Entry 6OAN (X-ray diffraction, 2.90 A resolution); this record covers chains A and B.

[Chain A]
Name: Duffy binding surface protein region II
Organism: Plasmodium vivax
UniProtKB: B7T089 (B7T089_PLAVI); residues 211-525 here correspond to UniProt positions 59-373 (UniProt number = residue number - 152)
Sequence (315 residues; row label = number of the first residue in the row):
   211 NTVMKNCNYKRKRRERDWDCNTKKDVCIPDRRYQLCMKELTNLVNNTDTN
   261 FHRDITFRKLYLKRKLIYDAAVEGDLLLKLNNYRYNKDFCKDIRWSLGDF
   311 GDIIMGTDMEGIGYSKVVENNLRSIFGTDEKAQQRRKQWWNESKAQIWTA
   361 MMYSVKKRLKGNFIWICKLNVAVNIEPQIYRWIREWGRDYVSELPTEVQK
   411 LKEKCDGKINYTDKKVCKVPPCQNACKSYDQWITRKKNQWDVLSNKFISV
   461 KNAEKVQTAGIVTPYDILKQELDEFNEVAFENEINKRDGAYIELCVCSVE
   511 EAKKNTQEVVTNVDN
Unresolved in the structure: 211-215, 255-263, 414-431, 464-468, 502-525
Cystine bridges: Cys217-Cys246, Cys230-Cys237, Cys300-Cys377
Reported in the primary citation:
  - mutagenesis - F267A/Y271A/R274A/Y278A, Y363A/K367A/K370A: abolished binding to Antibody 053054 single chain variable fragment (chain B)
  - mutagenesis - T257G/D258G/T259S/N260G/F261G/H262S, R263S, R263S/N372K, L288F, E352A/Q356A, T359R, N372K, I374M: unchanged binding to Antibody 053054 single chain variable fragment (chain B)

[Chain B]
Name: Antibody 053054 single chain variable fragment
Organism: Homo sapiens
Notes: antibody fragment or engineered binder
Sequence (266 residues; each row starts with the number of its first residue):
     1 MVHSQVQLQESGPGLVKPSQTLSLTCNVSGDSINSGDYYWIWIRQPPGKG
    51 LEWIGNIYYSGTAYYNPSLKTRLIISIDTSTNQFSLKVTSVTAADTAIYY
   101 CARASTTVVSPWLDPWGQGTLVTVSSAGGGGSGGGGSGGGGSSVTSYELT
   151 QPSSVAVAPGQTARIPCGGDNIESKGVHWYQQKPGQAPVLVVYDDHDRPS
   201 GIPERFSGSNSGNTATLTVSRVEAGDEADYYCQVWDTSSEHPVFGGGTKL
   251 TVLGQPKAAPSVTLFP
Unresolved in the structure: 1-5, 125-145, 256-266
Cystine bridges: Cys26-Cys101, Cys167-Cys232

[How chain A and chain B interact]
Residue-residue contacts (47; chain A residue first):
  Asp264(A) with Ser60(B), hydrogen bond; Thr62(B), hydrogen bond
  Thr266(A) with Tyr58(B); Tyr59(B); Ser60(B)
  Phe267(A) with Thr62(B); Tyr64(B), hydrophobic
  Leu270(A) with Tyr39(B), hydrophobic; Tyr58(B), hydrophobic; Thr106(B)
  Tyr271(A) with Ser238(B), hydrogen bond (side chain-backbone); Glu240(B)
  Lys273(A) with Thr106(B), hydrogen bond (side chain-backbone); Thr107(B)
  Arg274(A) with Tyr39(B); Thr106(B), hydrogen bond (side chain-backbone); Val108(B), hydrogen bond (side chain-backbone); Val109(B); Pro111(B); Trp235(B); Glu240(B), salt bridge
  Lys275(A) with Thr237(B), hydrogen bond (side chain-backbone); Ser238(B)
  Ile277(A) with Thr106(B); Val109(B), hydrophobic
  Tyr278(A) with Val109(B); Trp235(B); Thr237(B); Glu240(B), hydrogen bond
  Ala281(A) with Val109(B), hydrophobic
  Gln356(A) with Thr107(B)
  Ala360(A) with Val109(B), hydrophobic
  Tyr363(A) with Val109(B), hydrophobic; Ser110(B); Gly176(B); Asp194(B), hydrogen bond
  Lys366(A) with Asp194(B), salt bridge; His196(B), hydrogen bond (backbone-side chain); Asp197(B), salt bridge
  Lys367(A) with Glu173(B), hydrogen bond (side chain-backbone); Lys175(B), hydrogen bond (side chain-backbone); Gly176(B); Asp195(B), salt bridge; His196(B), hydrogen bond (backbone-side chain); Asn210(B)
  Leu369(A) with His196(B), hydrogen bond (backbone-side chain)
  Lys370(A) with His196(B)
Interface residues without a listed pair, chain A (20 interface residues in all): Arg368, Gly371
Interface residues without a listed pair, chain B (25 interface residues in all): Tyr193
Interface features reported in the paper:
  - epitope / paratope residues, chain A: Asp264(A), Phe267(A), Tyr271(A), Tyr278(A), Gln356(A), Tyr363(A), Lys367(A), Lys370(A)
  - epitope / paratope residues, chain B: Thr62(B), Ser110(B), Glu173(B), His196(B), Thr237(B), Glu240(B)

[Overview]
20 residues of chain A face 25 of chain B across their interface, with 14 hydrogen bonds and 4 salt bridges.
Among the polar pairs are Arg274(A)-Glu240(B), Lys366(A)-Asp194(B) and Lys366(A)-Asp197(B). The paper reports
that F267A/Y271A/R274A/Y278A and Y363A/K367A/K370A of chain A abolish binding to Antibody 053054 single chain
variable fragment (chain B); epitope/paratope residues Asp264(A), Phe267(A) and Thr62(B) among others; 10
substitutions were tested in all.
Chain A is Duffy binding surface protein region II (Plasmodium vivax) and chain B is Antibody 053054 single
chain variable fragment (Homo sapiens); the structure, Structure of DBP in complex with human neutralizing
antibody 053054, was determined by X-ray diffraction (same publication as 6OAO).
